Entry 5M64 (electron microscopy, 4.60 A resolution (low resolution: residue-level contacts below are approximate; hydrogen-bond / salt-bridge calls are withheld)); this record covers chains A and S of the 17 polymer chains in the assembly.

Chain A:
Molecule: DNA-directed RNA polymerase I subunit RPA190
Organism: Saccharomyces cerevisiae
Notes: EC 2.7.7.6
UniProtKB: P10964 (RPA1_YEAST); residues 1-1664 here = UniProt positions 1-1664
Sequence (1664 residues; each row starts with the number of its first residue):
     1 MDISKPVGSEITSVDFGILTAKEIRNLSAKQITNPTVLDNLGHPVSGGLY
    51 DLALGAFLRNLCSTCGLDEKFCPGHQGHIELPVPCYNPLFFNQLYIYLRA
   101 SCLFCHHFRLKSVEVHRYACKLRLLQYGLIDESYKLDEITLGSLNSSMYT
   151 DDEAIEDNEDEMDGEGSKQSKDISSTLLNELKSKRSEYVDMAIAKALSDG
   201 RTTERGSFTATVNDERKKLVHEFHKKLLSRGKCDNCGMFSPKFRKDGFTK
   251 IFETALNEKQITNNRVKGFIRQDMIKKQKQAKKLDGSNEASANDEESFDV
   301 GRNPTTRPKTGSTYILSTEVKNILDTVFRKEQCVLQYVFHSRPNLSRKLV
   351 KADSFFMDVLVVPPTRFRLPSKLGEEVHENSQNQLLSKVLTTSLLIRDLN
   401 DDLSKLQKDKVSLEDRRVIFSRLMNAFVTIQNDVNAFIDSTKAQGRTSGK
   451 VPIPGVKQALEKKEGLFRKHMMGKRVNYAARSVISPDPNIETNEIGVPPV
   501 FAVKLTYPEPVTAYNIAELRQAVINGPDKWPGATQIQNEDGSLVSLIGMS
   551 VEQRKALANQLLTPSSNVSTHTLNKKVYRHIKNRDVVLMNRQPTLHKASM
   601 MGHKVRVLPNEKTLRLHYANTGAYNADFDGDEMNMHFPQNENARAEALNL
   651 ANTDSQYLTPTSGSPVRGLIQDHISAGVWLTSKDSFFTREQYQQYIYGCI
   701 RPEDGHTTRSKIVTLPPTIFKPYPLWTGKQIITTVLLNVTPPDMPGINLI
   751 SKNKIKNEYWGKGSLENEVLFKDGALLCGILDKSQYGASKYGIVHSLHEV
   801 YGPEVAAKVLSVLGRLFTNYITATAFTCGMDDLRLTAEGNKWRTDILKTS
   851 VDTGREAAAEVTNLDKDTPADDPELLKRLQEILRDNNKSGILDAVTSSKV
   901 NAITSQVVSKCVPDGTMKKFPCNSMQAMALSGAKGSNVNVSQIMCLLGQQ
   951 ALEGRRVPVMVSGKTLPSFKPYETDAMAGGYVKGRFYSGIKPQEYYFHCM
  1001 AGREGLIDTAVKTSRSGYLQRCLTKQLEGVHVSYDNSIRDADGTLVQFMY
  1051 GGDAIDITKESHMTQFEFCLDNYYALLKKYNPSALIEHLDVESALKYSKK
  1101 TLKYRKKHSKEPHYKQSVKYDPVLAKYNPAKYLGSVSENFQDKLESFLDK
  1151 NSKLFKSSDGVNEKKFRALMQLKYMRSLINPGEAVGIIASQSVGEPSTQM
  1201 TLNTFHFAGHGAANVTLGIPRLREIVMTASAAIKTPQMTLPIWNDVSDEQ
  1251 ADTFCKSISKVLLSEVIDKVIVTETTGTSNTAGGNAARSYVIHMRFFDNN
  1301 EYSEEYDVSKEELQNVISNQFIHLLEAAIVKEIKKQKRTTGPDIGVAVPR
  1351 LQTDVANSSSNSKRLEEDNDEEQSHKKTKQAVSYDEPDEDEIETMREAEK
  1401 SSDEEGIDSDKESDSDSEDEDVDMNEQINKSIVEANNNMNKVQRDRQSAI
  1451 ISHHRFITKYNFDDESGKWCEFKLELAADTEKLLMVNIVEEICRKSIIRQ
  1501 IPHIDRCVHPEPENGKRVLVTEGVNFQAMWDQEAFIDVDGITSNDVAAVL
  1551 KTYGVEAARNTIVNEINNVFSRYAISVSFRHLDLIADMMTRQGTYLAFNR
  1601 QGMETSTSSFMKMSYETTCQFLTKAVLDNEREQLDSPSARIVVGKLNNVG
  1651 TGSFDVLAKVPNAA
Not modelled in the structure: 143-171, 271-311, 407-416, 1154-1159, 1206-1213, 1278-1286, 1339-1432, 1664
UniProt features mapped onto this chain:
  - region: Pro-992 to Glu-1004 (Bridging helix)
  - binding site (Zn(2+)): Cys-62, Cys-65, Cys-72, His-75, Cys-102, Cys-105, Cys-233, Cys-236
  - binding site (Mg(2+)): Asp-627, Asp-629, Asp-631
  - modified residue (Phosphoserine): Ser-889, Ser-1636
Metal / ion sites: Zn2+ site 1: Cys-62, Cys-65, Cys-72, His-75; Zn2+ site 2: Cys-102, Cys-105, Cys-233, Cys-236

Chain S:
Molecule: Non-template DNA
Organism: Saccharomyces cerevisiae
Sequence (70 nucleotides; row label = number of the first residue in the row):
     1 GGTTTAGTCATGGAGTACAAGTGTGAGGAAAAGTAGTTGGCGTAGCAGGA
    51 GAAGTAAAGCAGTTGAAGAC
Not modelled in the structure: 1-51

Chain A / chain S interface:
Contacting residue pairs - 9 pairs, chain A then chain S:
  Arg-99(A) / DG59(S)
  Lys-225(A) / DA58(S)
  Lys-245(A) / DG59(S)
  Lys-245(A) / DC60(S)
  Thr-1228(A) / DT55(S)
  Thr-1228(A) / DA56(S)
  Ala-1229(A) / DA56(S)
  Gln-1601(A) / DA56(S)
  Gln-1601(A) / DA57(S)
Other interface residues (no listed pair), chain A (7 interface residues in all): Arg-1223

In short:
The interface between chain A and chain S involves 7 residues on one side and 6 on the other. Cys-62(A),
Cys-65(A), Cys-72(A) and His-75(A) coordinate Zn2+ site 1. UniProt lists 8 Zn2+-binding residues and 3
Mg2+-binding residues on chain A.
Here chain A is DNA-directed RNA polymerase I subunit RPA190 and chain S is Non-template DNA, both from
Saccharomyces cerevisiae. Entry 5M64 (RNA Polymerase I elongation complex with A49 tandem winged helix domain)
was determined by electron microscopy, deposited together with 5M5X, 5M5Y and 5M5W.
